Entry 7Q9K (electron microscopy, 4.50 A resolution (low resolution: residue-level contacts below are approximate; hydrogen-bond / salt-bridge calls are withheld)); this record covers chains B and D of the 7 polymer chains in the assembly.

[Chain B]
Molecule: Spike glycoprotein
Source organism: Severe acute respiratory syndrome coronavirus 2
UniProtKB: P0DTC2 (SPIKE_SARS2); aligned to UniProt positions 1-1205 over residues 1-1205 (the alignment contains insertions or deletions, so no single offset holds)
Amino-acid sequence (1285 residues; each row starts with the number of its first residue):
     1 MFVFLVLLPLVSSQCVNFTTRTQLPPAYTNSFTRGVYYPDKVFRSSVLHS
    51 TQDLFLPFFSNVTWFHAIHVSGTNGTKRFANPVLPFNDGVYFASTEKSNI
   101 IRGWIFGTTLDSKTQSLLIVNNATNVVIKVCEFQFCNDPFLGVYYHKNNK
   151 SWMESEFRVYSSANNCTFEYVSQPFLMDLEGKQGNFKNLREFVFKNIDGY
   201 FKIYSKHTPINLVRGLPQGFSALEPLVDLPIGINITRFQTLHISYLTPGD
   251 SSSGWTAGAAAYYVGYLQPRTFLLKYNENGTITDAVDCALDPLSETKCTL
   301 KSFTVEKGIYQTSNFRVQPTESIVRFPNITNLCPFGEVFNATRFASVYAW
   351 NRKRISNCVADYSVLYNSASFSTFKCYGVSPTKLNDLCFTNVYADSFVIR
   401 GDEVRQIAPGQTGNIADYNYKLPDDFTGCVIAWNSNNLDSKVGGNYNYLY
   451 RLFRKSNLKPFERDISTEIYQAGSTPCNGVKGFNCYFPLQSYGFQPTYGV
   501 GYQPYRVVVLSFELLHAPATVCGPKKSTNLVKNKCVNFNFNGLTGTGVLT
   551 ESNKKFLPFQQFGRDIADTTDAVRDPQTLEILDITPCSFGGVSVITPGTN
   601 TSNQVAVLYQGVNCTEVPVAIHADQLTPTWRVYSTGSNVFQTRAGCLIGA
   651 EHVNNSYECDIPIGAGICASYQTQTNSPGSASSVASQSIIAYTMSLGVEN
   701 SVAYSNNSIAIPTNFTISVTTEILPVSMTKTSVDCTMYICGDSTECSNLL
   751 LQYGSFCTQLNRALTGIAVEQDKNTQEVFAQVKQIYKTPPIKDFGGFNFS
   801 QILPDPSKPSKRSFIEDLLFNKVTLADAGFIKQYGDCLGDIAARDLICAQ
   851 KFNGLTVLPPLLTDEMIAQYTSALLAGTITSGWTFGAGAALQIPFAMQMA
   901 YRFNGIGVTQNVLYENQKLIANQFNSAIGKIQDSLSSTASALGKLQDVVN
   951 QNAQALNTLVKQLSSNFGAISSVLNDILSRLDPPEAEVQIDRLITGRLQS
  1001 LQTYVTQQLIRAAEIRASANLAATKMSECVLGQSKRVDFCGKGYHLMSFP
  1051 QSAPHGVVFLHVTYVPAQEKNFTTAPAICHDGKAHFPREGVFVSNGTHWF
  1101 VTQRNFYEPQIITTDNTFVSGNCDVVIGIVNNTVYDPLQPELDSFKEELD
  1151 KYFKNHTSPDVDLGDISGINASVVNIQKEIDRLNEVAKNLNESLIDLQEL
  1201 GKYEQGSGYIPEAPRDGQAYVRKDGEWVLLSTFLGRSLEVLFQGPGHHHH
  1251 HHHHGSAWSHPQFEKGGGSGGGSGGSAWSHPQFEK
Not modelled in the structure: 1-26, 70-79, 144-164, 173-185, 246-259, 618-637, 674-685, 825-850, 1145-1285
Sequence notes: variant Phe18 (Leu in P0DTC2), Ala80 (Asp in P0DTC2), Gly215 (Asp in P0DTC2), Ile243 (Arg246 in P0DTC2), Asn414 (Lys417 in P0DTC2), Lys481 (Glu484 in P0DTC2), Tyr498 (Asn501 in P0DTC2), Gly611 (Asp614 in P0DTC2), Val698 (Ala701 in P0DTC2); conflict Gly679 (Arg682 in P0DTC2), Ser680 (Arg683 in P0DTC2), Ser682 (Arg685 in P0DTC2), Pro983 (Lys986 in P0DTC2), Pro984 (Val987 in P0DTC2); expression tag (1206-1285)
Swiss-Prot annotation at these positions:
  - glycosylation (N-linked (GlcNAc...) asparagine): Asn17 (complex), Asn61 (hybrid), Asn74 (complex), Asn122 (hybrid), Asn149 (complex), Asn165 (complex), Asn234 (high mannose), Asn331 (complex), Asn603 (hybrid)
Disulfides: Cys131-Cys166, Cys288-Cys298, Cys333-Cys358, Cys376-Cys429, Cys388-Cys522, Cys477-Cys485, Cys535-Cys587, Cys614-Cys646, Cys659-Cys668, Cys735-Cys757, Cys740-Cys746, Cys1029-Cys1040, Cys1079-Cys1123
Covalently attached groups: N-acetylglucosamine (NAG) linked to Asn61, Asn122, Asn165, Asn234, Asn279, Asn328, Asn600, Asn613, Asn654, Asn706, Asn714, Asn798, Asn1071, Asn1095, Asn1131

[Chain D]
Molecule: Beta-32 heavy chain
Source organism: Homo sapiens
Amino-acid sequence (230 residues; each row starts with the number of its first residue):
     1 EVQLVQSGAEVKKPGASVKVSCKASGYTFTGYYMHWVRQAPGQGLEWMGW
    51 INPNSGGTNYAQKFQGRVTMTRDTSITTGYMELSSLRSDDTALYYCARVG
   101 AHDYYDSSDNWFDPWGQGTLVTVFSASTKGPSVFPLAPSSKSTSGGTAAL
   151 GCLVKDYFPEPVTVSWNSGALTSGVHTFPAVLQSSGLYSLSSVVTVPSSS
   201 LGTQTYICNVNHKPSNTKVDKKVEPKSCDK
Not modelled in the structure: 126-230
Disulfides: Cys22-Cys96

[How chain B and chain D interact]
Contacting residue pairs - 18 pairs, chain B then chain D:
  Ser372(B) with Tyr104(D)
  Thr373(B) with Tyr104(D)
  Arg400(B) with Asn52(D); Asn54(D); Ser55(D)
  Gly401(B) with Asp103(D)
  Asp402(B) with Tyr33(D); Asn52(D)
  Arg405(B) with His102(D)
  Gly499(B) with Gly31(D)
  Val500(B) with Ala101(D); Tyr104(D)
  Gly501(B) with Gly100(D); Ala101(D)
  Tyr502(B) with Thr30(D); Gly31(D); Asn54(D)
  Tyr505(B) with Tyr104(D)
Also at the interface, not in a pair above, chain B (12 interface residues in all): Asn434
Also at the interface, not in a pair above, chain D (14 interface residues in all): Ser107, Asp109, Asn110

[Overview]
The interface between chain B and chain D involves 12 residues on one side and 14 on the other. Covalently
linked N-acetylglucosamine: at Asn61(B), Asn122(B), Asn165(B), Asn234(B), Asn279(B) and Asn328(B) and 9 more.
Chain B is Spike glycoprotein (Severe acute respiratory syndrome coronavirus 2) and chain D is Beta-32 heavy
chain (Homo sapiens); the structure, Beta-32 fab in complex with SARS-CoV-2 beta-Spike glycoprotein, was
determined by electron microscopy, deposited together with 7PS0, 7PS3, 7PS4 and 7Q9P.
